PDB entry 4BK2 | X-ray diffraction, 2.47 A resolution | chain A

# Chain A
Protein: Probable salicylate monooxygenase
From: Rhodococcus jostii
Notes: EC 1.14.13.1, 1.14.13.24
Reference sequence: Q0SFK6 (Q0SFK6_RHOSR); numbering as in UniProt (aligned over 1-399)
Sequence (424 residues; numbered 1 to 424; the number before each row is that of its first residue):
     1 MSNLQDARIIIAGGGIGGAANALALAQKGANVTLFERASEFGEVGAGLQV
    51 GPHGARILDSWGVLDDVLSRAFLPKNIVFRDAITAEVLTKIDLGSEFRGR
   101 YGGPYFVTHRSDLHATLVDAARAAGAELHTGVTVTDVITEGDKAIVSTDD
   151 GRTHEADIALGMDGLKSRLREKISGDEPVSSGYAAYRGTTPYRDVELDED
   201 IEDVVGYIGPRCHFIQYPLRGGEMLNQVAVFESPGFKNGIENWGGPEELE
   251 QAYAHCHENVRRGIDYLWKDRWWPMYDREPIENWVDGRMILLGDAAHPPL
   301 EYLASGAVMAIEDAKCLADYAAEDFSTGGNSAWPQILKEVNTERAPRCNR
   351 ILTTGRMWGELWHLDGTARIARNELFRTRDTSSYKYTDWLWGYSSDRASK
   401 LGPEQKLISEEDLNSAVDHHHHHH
Unresolved in the structure: 1-2, 197-198, 398-424
Differences from the reference sequence: expression tag (400-424); engineered mutation E301 (Gln in Q0SFK6)
Residues lining bound ligands:
  - FAD (flavin-adenine dinucleotide): A12, G13, G14, G15, I16, G17, G18, F35, E36, R37, A38, E43, L48, Q49, R110, V132, T133, V134, M162, D163, G164, L165, A185, R187, G293, D294, P299, E301, A304, S305, G306, A307, V308
  - phosphatidylglycerol-phosphoglycerol (P3A): Q49, I77, F79, T89, I91, Y105, V204, G206, I215, Y302, L303, A304, R350, T354, M357, W358, L361, W362, I370, E374, L375, F376, R379, K385, Y386, T387, W389, L390, W391
From the paper describing this entry:
  - mutagenesis - Y105F: decreased catalytic activity
  - mutagenesis - H213A, H213S: abolished catalytic activity
  - catalytic residues: H213

# Overview
Chain A binds flavin-adenine dinucleotide and phosphatidylglycerol-phosphoglycerol. From the paper: the
catalytic residue H213; H213A and H213S abolish catalytic activity.
Chain A is Probable salicylate monooxygenase (Rhodococcus jostii); the structure, Crystal structure of
3-hydroxybenzoate 6-hydroxylase uncovers lipid- assisted flavoprotein strategy for regioselective aromatic
hydroxylation: Q301E mutant, was determined by X-ray diffraction, deposited together with 4BJZ, 4BK1 and 4BK3.
